PDB entry 9C0D | electron microscopy, 3.97 A resolution | chains A and I of the 14 polymer chains in the assembly

== Chain A (and I) ==
Name: Chaperonin GroEL
Organism: Enterococcus faecium
Notes: EC 5.6.1.7; chain I of this document is another copy of the same molecule, construct and numbering; everything in this record applies to it too
UniProtKB: A0A132Z3A5 (A0A132Z3A5_ENTFC); residues 1-541 here = UniProt positions 1-541
Sequence (541 residues; row label = number of the first residue in the row):
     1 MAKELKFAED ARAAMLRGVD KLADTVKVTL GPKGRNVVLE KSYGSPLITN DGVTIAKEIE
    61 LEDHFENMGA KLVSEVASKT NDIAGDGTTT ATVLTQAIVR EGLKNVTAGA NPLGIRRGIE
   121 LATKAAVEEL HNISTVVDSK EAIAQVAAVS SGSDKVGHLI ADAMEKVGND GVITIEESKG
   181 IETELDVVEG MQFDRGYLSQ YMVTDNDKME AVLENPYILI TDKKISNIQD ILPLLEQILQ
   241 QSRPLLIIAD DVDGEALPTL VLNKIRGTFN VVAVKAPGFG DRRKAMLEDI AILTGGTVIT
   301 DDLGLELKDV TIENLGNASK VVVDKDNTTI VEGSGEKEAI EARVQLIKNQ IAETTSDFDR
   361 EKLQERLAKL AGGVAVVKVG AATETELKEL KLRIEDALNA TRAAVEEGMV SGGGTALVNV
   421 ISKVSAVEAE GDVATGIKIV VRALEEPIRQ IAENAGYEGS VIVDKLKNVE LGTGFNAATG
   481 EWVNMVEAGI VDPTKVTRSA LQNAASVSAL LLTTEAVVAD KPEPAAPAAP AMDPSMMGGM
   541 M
Unresolved in the structure: 525-541

== Chain A / chain I interface ==
Residue-residue contacts (6):
  Glu458(A) - Ser460(I)
  Ser460(A) - Glu458(I)
  Ser460(A) - Val461(I)
  Val461(A) - Ser460(I)
  Val461(A) - Asp464(I)
  Asp464(A) - Val461(I)

== In short ==
Chain A and chain I each contribute 4 residues to their interface.
Both chains are Chaperonin GroEL (Enterococcus faecium). Entry 9C0D (E.Faecium GroEL) was determined by
electron microscopy together with 9C0B and 9C0C from the same study.
